PDB entry 6Z2X | electron microscopy, 3.20 A resolution | chains D and E of the 4 polymer chains in the assembly

== Chain D ==
Name: DNA damage checkpoint protein LCD1
Source organism: Saccharomyces cerevisiae S288C
Reference sequence: Q04377 (LCD1_YEAST); numbering as in UniProt (aligned over 1-747)
Sequence (747 residues; numbered 1 to 747; the number before each row is that of its first residue):
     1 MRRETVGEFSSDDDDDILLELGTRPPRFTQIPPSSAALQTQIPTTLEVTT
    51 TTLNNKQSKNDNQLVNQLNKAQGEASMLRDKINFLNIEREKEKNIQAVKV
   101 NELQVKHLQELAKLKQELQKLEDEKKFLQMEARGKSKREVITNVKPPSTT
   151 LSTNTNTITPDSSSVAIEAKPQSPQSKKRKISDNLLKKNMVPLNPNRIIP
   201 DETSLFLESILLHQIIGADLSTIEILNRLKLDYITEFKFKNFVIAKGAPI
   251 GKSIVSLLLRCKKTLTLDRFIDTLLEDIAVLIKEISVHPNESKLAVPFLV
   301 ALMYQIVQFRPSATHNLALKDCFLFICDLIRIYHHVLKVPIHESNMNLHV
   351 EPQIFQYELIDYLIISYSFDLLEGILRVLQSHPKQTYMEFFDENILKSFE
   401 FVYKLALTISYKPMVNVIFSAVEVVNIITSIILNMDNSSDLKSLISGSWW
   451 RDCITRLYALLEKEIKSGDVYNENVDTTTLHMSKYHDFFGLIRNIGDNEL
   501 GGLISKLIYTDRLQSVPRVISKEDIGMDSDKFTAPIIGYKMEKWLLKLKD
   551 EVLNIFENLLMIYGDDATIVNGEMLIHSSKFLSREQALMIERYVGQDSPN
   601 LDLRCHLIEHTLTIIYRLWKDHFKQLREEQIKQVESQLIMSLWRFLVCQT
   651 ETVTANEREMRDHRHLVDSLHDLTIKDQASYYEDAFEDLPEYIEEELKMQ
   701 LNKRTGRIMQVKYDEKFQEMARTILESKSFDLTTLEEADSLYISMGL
Not modelled in the structure: 1-185, 528-531
Swiss-Prot annotation at these positions:
  - modified residue (Phosphoserine): Ser10, Ser11, Ser76

== Chain E ==
Name: Serine/threonine-protein kinase MEC1
Source organism: Saccharomyces cerevisiae S288C
Notes: EC 2.7.11.1
Reference sequence: P38111 (ATR_YEAST); residue numbers follow UniProt; this construct covers 1-1081, 1089-2368
Sequence (2368 residues; row label = number of the first residue in the row; note: 6 numbers in that range are skipped by the numbering (no residue carries them; nothing is unmodelled there); a row labelled like 1085A-1085F holds insertion residues (1085A, then the next letters in order)):
     1 MESHVKYLDELILAIKDLNSGVDSKVQIKKVPTDPSSSQEYAKSLKILNT
    51 LIRNLKDQRRNNIMKNDTIFSKTVSALALLLEYNPFLLVMKDSNGNFEIQ
   101 RLIDDFLNISVLNYDNYHRIWFMRRKLGSWCKACVEFYGKPAKFQLTAHF
   151 ENTMNLYEQALTEVLLGKTELLKFYDTLKGLYILLYWFTSEYSTFGNSIA
   201 FLDSSLGFTKFDFNFQRLIRIVLYVFDSCELAALEYAEIQLKYISLVVDY
   251 VCNRTISTALDAPALVCCEQLKFVLTTMHHFLDNKYGLLDNDPTMAKGIL
   301 RLYSLCISNDFSKCFVDHFPIDQWADFSQSEHFPFTQLTNKALSIVYFDL
   351 KRRSLPVEALKYDNKFNIWVYQSEPDSSLKNVTSPFDDRYKQLEKLRLLV
   401 LKKFNKTERGTLLKYRVNQLSPGFFQRAGNDFKLILNEASVSIQTCFKTN
   451 NITRLTSWTVILGRLACLESEKFSGTLPNSTKDMDNWYVCHLCDIEKTGN
   501 PFVRINPNRPEAAGKSEIFRILHSNFLSHPNIDEFSESLLSGILFSLHRI
   551 FSHFQPPKLTDGNGQINKSFKLVQKCFMNSNRYLRLLSTRIIPLFNISDS
   601 HNSEDEHTATLIKFLQSQKLPVVKENLVIAWTQLTLTTSNDVFDTLLLKL
   651 IDIFNSDDYSLRIMMTLQIKNMAKILKKTPYQLLSPILPVLLRQLGKNLV
   701 ERKVGFQNLIELLGYSSKTILDIFQRYIIPYAIIQYKSDVLSEIAKIMCD
   751 GDTSLINQMKVNLLKKNSRQIFAVALVKHGLFSLDILETLFLNRAPTFDK
   801 GYITAYLPDYKTLAEITKLYKNSVTKDASDSENANMILCSLRFLITNFEK
   851 DKRHGSKYKNINNWTDDQEQAFQKKLQDNILGIFQVFSSDIHDVEGRTTY
   901 YEKLRVINGISFLIIYAPKKSIISALAQISICLQTGLGLKEVRYEAFRCW
   951 HLLVRHLNDEELSTVIDSLIAFILQKWSEFNGKLRNIVYSILDTLIKEKS
  1001 DLILKLKPYTTLALVGKPELGILARDGQFARMVNKIRSTTDLIPIFANNL
  1051 KSSNKYVINQNLDDIEVYLRRKQTERSIDFT
  1085 P
1085A-1085F KKVGQT
  1089 SDITLVLGALLDTSHKFRNLDKDLCEKCAKCISMIGVLDVTKHEFKRTTY
  1139 SENEVYDLNDSVQTIKFLIWVINDILVPAFWQSENPSKQLFVALVIQESL
  1189 KYCGLSSESWDMNHKELYPNEAKLWEKFNSVSKTTIYPLLSSLYLAQSWK
  1239 EYVPLKYPSNNFKEGYKIWVKRFTLDLLKTGTTENHPLHVFSSLIREDDG
  1289 SLSNFLLPYISLDIIIKAEKGTPYADILNGIIIEFDSIFTCNLEGMNNLQ
  1339 VDSLRMCYESIFRVFEYCKKWATEFKQNYSKLHGTFIIKDTKTTNMLLRI
  1389 DEFLRTTPSDLLAQRSLETDSFERSALYLEQCYRQNPHDKNQNGQLLKNL
  1439 QITYEEIGDIDSLDGVLRTFATGNLVSKIEELQYSENWKLAQDCFNVLGK
  1489 FSDDPKTTTRMLKSMYDHQLYSQIISNSSFHSSDGKISLSPDVKEWYSIG
  1539 LEAANLEGNVQTLKNWVEQIESLRNIDDREVLLQYNIAKALIAISNEDPL
  1589 RTQKYIHNSFRLIGTNFITSSKETTLLKKQNLLMKLHSLYDLSFLSSAKD
  1639 KFEYKSNTTILDYRMERIGADFVPNHYILSMRKSFDQLKMNEQADADLGK
  1689 TFFTLAQLARNNARLDIASESLMHCLERRLPQAELEFAEILWKQGENDRA
  1739 LKIVQEIHEKYQENSSVNARDRAAVLLKFTEWLDLSNNSASEQIIKQYQD
  1789 IFQIDSKWDKPYYSIGLYYSRLLERKKAEGYITNGRFEYRAISYFLLAFE
  1839 KNTAKVRENLPKVITFWLDIAAASISEAPGNRKEMLSKATEDICSHVEEA
  1889 LQHCPTYIWYFVLTQLLSRLLHSHQSSAQIIMHILLSLAVEYPSHILWYI
  1939 TALVNSNSSKRVLRGKHILEKYRQHSQNPHDLVSSALDLTKALTRVCLQD
  1989 VKSITSRSGKSLEKDFKFDMNVAPSAMVVPVRKNLDIISPLESNSMRGYQ
  2039 PFRPVVSIIRFGSSYKVFSSLKKPKQLNIIGSDGNIYGIMCKKEDVRQDN
  2089 QYMQFATTMDFLLSKDIASRKRSLGINIYSVLSLREDCGILEMVPNVVTL
  2139 RSILSTKYESLKIKYSLKSLHDRWQHTAVDGKLEFYMEQVDKFPPILYQW
  2189 FLENFPDPINWFNARNTYARSYAVMAMVGHILGLGDRHCENILLDIQTGK
  2239 VLHVDLDCLFEKGKRLPVPEIVPFRLTPNLLDALGIIGTEGTFKKSSEVT
  2289 LALMRKNEVALMNVIETIMYDRNMDHSIQKALKVLRNKIRGIDPQDGLVL
  2339 SVAGQTETLIQEATSEDNLSKMYIGWLPFW
Not modelled in the structure: 1, 33-43, 475-479, 1085A-1085F, 1868-1869, 1991-2003, 2031-2035
Sequence notes: engineered mutation Leu2244 (Phe in P38111)
Swiss-Prot annotation at these positions:
  - region: Val2055 to Lys2061 (G-loop), Gly2221 to Asn2229 (Catalytic loop), His2241 to Thr2265 (Activation loop)
Metal / ion sites: Zn2+: Cys490, Cys493, His553; Mg2+ site 1: Asp2243 (together with AMP-PNP); Mg2+ site 2: Asp2243, Asp2245 (together with AMP-PNP)
Ligand contacts: AMP-PNP (ANP; phosphoaminophosphonic acid-adenylate ester): Phe2056, Ser2058, Leu2059, Lys2060, Pro2062, Lys2080, Glu2082, Tyr2117, Leu2129, Glu2130, Met2131, Val2132, Val2135, Thr2137, His2226, Glu2228, Asn2229, Leu2231, Leu2240, Val2242, Asp2243, Asp2245
What the authors report for this chain:
  - Mg2+ coordination: Asp2243, Asp2245
  - contacts within the chain: Lys2080-Glu2082
  - conformationally variable residues (side-chain flip): Asp2245, Met2312, Asp2313
  - mutagenesis - F2093A, H2241A, V2242A, D2245G, R2310A: decreased catalytic activity
  - mutagenesis - H2241A, V2242A, F2248A: decreased growth in response to hydroxyurea
  - mutagenesis - D2243N: abolished catalytic activity
  - mutagenesis - D2243N: abolished growth
  - mutagenesis - F2248A, D2313A (36 +/- 10 nM): decreased catalytic activity on Dpb11
  - mutagenesis - D2245G (95 +/- 25 nM): decreased binding to Dpb11
  - mutagenesis - D2245G: decreased growth in response to tel1Delta ddc1Delta
  - mutagenesis - M2312A (5.8 +/- 1.5 nM), H2314A (5.16 +/- 1.34 nM): increased catalytic activity on Dpb11
  - mutagenesis - M2312A, H2314A: increased growth in response to hydroxyurea
  - mutagenesis - M2091A: unchanged catalytic activity
  - mutagenesis - F2093A, D2245G (95 +/- 25 nM Dpb11): decreased signaling in response to Dpb11
  - mutagenesis - F2093A: decreased growth
  - mutagenesis - M2312A (5.8 +/- 1.5 nM Dpb11), H2314A: increased binding to Dpb11

== How chain D and chain E interact ==
Contacting residue pairs (260):
  Asn189(D) - Leu171(E)
  Met190(D) - Gly167(E)
  Met190(D) - Thr169(E)
  Val191(D) - Thr169(E)
  Pro192(D) - Cys229(E)
  Pro192(D) - Glu230(E)  hydrogen bond (backbone-backbone)
  Leu193(D) - Leu165(E)
  Leu193(D) - Gly167(E)
  Leu193(D) - Ser228(E)
  Leu193(D) - Glu230(E)
  Asn194(D) - Asp227(E)  hydrogen bond (side chain-backbone)
  Asn194(D) - Ser228(E)  hydrogen bond (backbone-backbone)
  Asn194(D) - Cys229(E)
  Arg197(D) - Tyr224(E)
  Arg197(D) - Ser228(E)
  Ile199(D) - Tyr224(E)
  Leu212(D) - His318(E)
  Gln214(D) - Lys313(E)  hydrogen bond
  Ile216(D) - Cys268(E)  hydrophobic
  Ile216(D) - Asp310(E)
  Gln308(D) - Glu269(E)
  Phe309(D) - Arg220(E)
  Arg310(D) - Arg220(E)
  Pro311(D) - Phe213(E)  hydrophobic
  Asn345(D) - Lys1110(E)
  Met346(D) - Arg1106(E)
  Met346(D) - Asn1107(E)
  Met346(D) - Leu1108(E)
  Met346(D) - Asp1109(E)
  Met346(D) - Lys1110(E)
  Met346(D) - Thr1603(E)
  Leu348(D) - Lys1110(E)
  Leu348(D) - Arg1599(E)
  Leu348(D) - Thr1603(E)
  Leu348(D) - Asn1604(E)
  His349(D) - Asn1596(E)
  His349(D) - Arg1599(E)
  Val350(D) - Leu1570(E)
  Val350(D) - Asn1574(E)
  Val350(D) - Asn1596(E)
  Val350(D) - Leu1600(E)  hydrophobic
  Glu351(D) - Tyr1573(E)
  Pro352(D) - Glu1559(E)
  Pro352(D) - Ile1564(E)  hydrophobic
  Pro352(D) - Tyr1573(E)  hydrogen bond (backbone-side chain)
  Ile354(D) - Glu1559(E)
  Gln356(D) - Glu1559(E)  hydrogen bond (side chain-backbone)
  Tyr357(D) - Ser1560(E)  hydrogen bond (side chain-backbone)
  Tyr357(D) - Leu1561(E)
  Tyr357(D) - Arg1562(E)
  Glu373(D) - Phe208(E)
  Arg377(D) - Ser204(E)
  Arg377(D) - Phe208(E)  hydrogen bond (side chain-backbone)
  Arg377(D) - Thr209(E)  hydrogen bond (side chain-backbone)
  Arg377(D) - Lys210(E)
  Arg377(D) - Phe213(E)
  Val378(D) - Phe213(E)  hydrophobic
  Gln380(D) - Lys210(E)
  Ser381(D) - Phe213(E)
  Glu423(D) - Ser204(E)  hydrogen bond
  Glu423(D) - Leu206(E)
  Glu423(D) - Phe208(E)
  Asn426(D) - Ser204(E)  hydrogen bond
  Ser430(D) - Asp203(E)  hydrogen bond
  Leu433(D) - Phe144(E)  hydrophobic
  Asn434(D) - Ala200(E)
  Glu464(D) - Thr498(E)  hydrogen bond
  Lys466(D) - Glu496(E)
  Lys466(D) - Lys497(E)
  Lys466(D) - Thr498(E)
  Ser467(D) - Glu496(E)  hydrogen bond (backbone-backbone)
  Gly468(D) - Ile495(E)
  Gly468(D) - Glu496(E)  hydrogen bond (backbone-backbone)
  Gly468(D) - Lys497(E)
  Asp469(D) - Lys497(E)
  Asp469(D) - Thr498(E)  hydrogen bond (side chain-backbone)
  Val475(D) - Lys677(E)
  Thr479(D) - Thr498(E)
  Phe489(D) - Asp310(E)
  Ile492(D) - Phe208(E)  hydrophobic
  Ile492(D) - Val266(E)
  Ile492(D) - Cys267(E)  hydrogen bond (backbone-side chain)
  Arg493(D) - Leu206(E)
  Arg493(D) - Val266(E)
  Asn494(D) - Leu265(E)
  Asn494(D) - Val266(E)  hydrogen bond (backbone-backbone)
  Asn494(D) - Cys267(E)
  Asn494(D) - Phe311(E)
  Tyr509(D) - Glu1556(E)
  Val519(D) - Glu1556(E)
  Val519(D) - Glu1559(E)
  Val519(D) - Ser1560(E)
  Glu523(D) - Arg1589(E)  salt bridge
  Glu523(D) - Tyr1593(E)  hydrogen bond
  Thr533(D) - Tyr488(E)
  Pro535(D) - Ile495(E)  hydrophobic
  Ile536(D) - Thr258(E)
  Tyr539(D) - Val489(E)
  Tyr539(D) - Asp494(E)  hydrogen bond (side chain-backbone)
  Tyr539(D) - Ile495(E)
  Lys543(D) - Ile256(E)
  Trp544(D) - Leu206(E)  hydrophobic
  Trp544(D) - Val266(E)  hydrophobic
  Lys547(D) - Leu206(E)
  Asp550(D) - Tyr192(E)
  Asp550(D) - Ser205(E)
  Glu551(D) - Ser204(E)
  Glu551(D) - Ser205(E)  hydrogen bond (side chain-backbone)
  Glu551(D) - Leu206(E)
  Asn554(D) - Tyr192(E)
  Asn554(D) - Asn197(E)  hydrogen bond
  Asn554(D) - Asp203(E)
  Glu557(D) - Asn197(E)
  Asn558(D) - Lys143(E)
  Met561(D) - Lys140(E)  hydrogen bond (backbone-side chain)
  Met561(D) - Lys143(E)
  Met561(D) - Phe144(E)  hydrophobic
  Ser583(D) - Leu667(E)
  Arg584(D) - Asn671(E)
  Arg584(D) - Lys674(E)
  Leu588(D) - Lys674(E)
  Ile590(D) - Leu586(E)  hydrophobic
  Ile590(D) - Arg590(E)
  Glu591(D) - Arg590(E)  hydrogen bond (backbone-side chain)
  Glu591(D) - Ile629(E)
  Glu591(D) - Gln668(E)  hydrogen bond
  Arg592(D) - Glu496(E)  salt bridge
  Arg592(D) - Pro501(E)
  Arg592(D) - Arg590(E)  hydrogen bond (backbone-side chain)
  Tyr593(D) - Glu496(E)  hydrogen bond
  Val594(D) - Phe545(E)
  Val594(D) - Tyr583(E)
  Val594(D) - Arg590(E)  hydrogen bond (backbone-side chain)
  Gly595(D) - Arg464(E)
  Gly595(D) - Phe545(E)
  Gly595(D) - Arg549(E)  hydrogen bond (backbone-side chain)
  Gln596(D) - Cys493(E)
  Gln596(D) - Asp494(E)  hydrogen bond (side chain-backbone)
  Gln596(D) - Arg549(E)
  Asp597(D) - Leu412(E)
  Asp597(D) - Arg416(E)  salt bridge
  Asp597(D) - Arg464(E)  salt bridge
  Asp597(D) - Asp494(E)
  Ser598(D) - Asp494(E)
  His610(D) - Asn197(E)  hydrogen bond
  Thr613(D) - Glu136(E)
  Tyr616(D) - Ile28(E)
  Arg617(D) - Gly139(E)
  Lys620(D) - Phe137(E)
  Asp621(D) - Tyr138(E)
  Glu635(D) - Tyr659(E)
  Ser636(D) - Ile663(E)  hydrogen bond (side chain-backbone)
  Ser636(D) - Thr666(E)  hydrogen bond
  Ser636(D) - Leu667(E)  hydrogen bond (side chain-backbone)
  Gln637(D) - Leu667(E)
  Gln637(D) - Lys670(E)
  Ile639(D) - Tyr659(E)
  Met640(D) - Ile663(E)  hydrophobic
  Met640(D) - Met664(E)  hydrophobic
  Met640(D) - Leu667(E)  hydrophobic
  Trp643(D) - Glu625(E)
  Trp643(D) - Met664(E)  hydrophobic
  Arg644(D) - Glu625(E)  salt bridge
  Arg644(D) - Ile629(E)
  Val647(D) - Arg582(E)
  Thr652(D) - Glu537(E)
  Thr652(D) - Asn581(E)
  Val653(D) - Glu537(E)
  Val653(D) - Asn581(E)
  Arg658(D) - Ile452(E)
  Arg658(D) - Thr453(E)
  Glu659(D) - Ser536(E)  hydrogen bond
  Glu659(D) - Glu537(E)
  Glu659(D) - Ser538(E)
  Asp662(D) - Ile452(E)
  Asp662(D) - Thr453(E)
  Asp662(D) - Thr456(E)  hydrogen bond
  Asp662(D) - Ser538(E)
  His663(D) - Ser538(E)
  His663(D) - Ser541(E)
  His663(D) - Tyr583(E)
  His665(D) - Val460(E)
  Leu666(D) - Val460(E)  hydrophobic
  Leu666(D) - Arg464(E)
  Leu666(D) - Ser538(E)
  Leu666(D) - Ser541(E)
  Leu666(D) - Gly542(E)
  Val667(D) - Tyr583(E)
  Ser669(D) - Arg416(E)
  Leu670(D) - Ala259(E)  hydrophobic
  Leu670(D) - Leu412(E)  hydrophobic
  Leu673(D) - Ala259(E)
  Leu673(D) - Leu412(E)  hydrophobic
  Leu673(D) - Tyr415(E)
  Thr674(D) - Ser257(E)
  Lys676(D) - Tyr415(E)  hydrogen bond
  Ala679(D) - Gln392(E)  hydrogen bond (backbone-side chain)
  Ser680(D) - Gln392(E)
  Ser680(D) - Lys395(E)
  Tyr681(D) - Arg301(E)  hydrogen bond (backbone-side chain)
  Tyr681(D) - Gln392(E)
  Tyr681(D) - Lys395(E)
  Tyr681(D) - Leu396(E)  hydrophobic
  Tyr681(D) - Leu399(E)
  Tyr682(D) - Cys252(E)
  Tyr682(D) - Pro263(E)
  Tyr682(D) - Arg301(E)
  Tyr682(D) - Ser304(E)  hydrogen bond
  Tyr682(D) - Leu305(E)
  Glu683(D) - Arg301(E)  hydrogen bond (backbone-side chain)
  Glu683(D) - Gln392(E)  hydrogen bond (backbone-side chain)
  Asp684(D) - Tyr117(E)
  Asp684(D) - Ser245(E)  hydrogen bond
  Asp684(D) - Asp249(E)
  Asp684(D) - Lys297(E)
  Asp684(D) - Arg301(E)  salt bridge
  Ala685(D) - Tyr117(E)
  Ala685(D) - His118(E)  hydrogen bond (backbone-side chain)
  Phe686(D) - Trp121(E)  hydrophobic
  Phe686(D) - Gln392(E)  hydrogen bond (backbone-side chain)
  Glu687(D) - His118(E)  hydrogen bond (backbone-side chain)
  Glu687(D) - Tyr390(E)
  Glu687(D) - Lys391(E)  hydrogen bond (side chain-backbone)
  Glu687(D) - Gln392(E)  hydrogen bond (side chain-backbone)
  Asp688(D) - His118(E)
  Pro690(D) - His118(E)
  Tyr692(D) - Asp67(E)
  Tyr692(D) - Ser71(E)
  Tyr692(D) - His118(E)
  Tyr692(D) - Arg119(E)
  Ile693(D) - Trp121(E)  hydrophobic
  Ile693(D) - Phe122(E)  hydrophobic
  Glu696(D) - Trp121(E)
  Glu696(D) - Phe122(E)
  Glu696(D) - Arg125(E)  salt bridge
  Gln700(D) - Arg125(E)  hydrogen bond
  Met709(D) - Tyr583(E)
  Gln710(D) - Arg582(E)  hydrogen bond (backbone-side chain)
  Val711(D) - Arg582(E)
  Glu715(D) - Val26(E)
  Lys716(D) - Glu82(E)  salt bridge
  Lys716(D) - Ala133(E)
  Lys716(D) - Phe137(E)
  Phe717(D) - Glu136(E)
  Glu719(D) - Val26(E)
  Glu719(D) - Ile28(E)
  Met720(D) - Glu136(E)
  Met720(D) - Phe137(E)  hydrophobic
  Arg722(D) - Ser24(E)
  Leu732(D) - Tyr659(E)
  Thr733(D) - Tyr659(E)
  Glu737(D) - Tyr659(E)
  Ser740(D) - Tyr659(E)
  Ser740(D) - Ser660(E)
  Leu741(D) - Tyr659(E)  hydrophobic
  Leu741(D) - Ser660(E)
  Leu741(D) - Ile663(E)  hydrophobic
  Ile743(D) - Pro621(E)
  Ser744(D) - Pro621(E)
  Ser744(D) - Val622(E)
Also at the interface, not in a pair above, chain D (148 interface residues in all): Lys187, Tyr233, Tyr304, Asn347, Phe419, Asn474, Asp497, Asn498, Ala587, Gln633, Gln649, Asp677, Lys703, Asp714, Met745
Also at the interface, not in a pair above, chain E (147 interface residues in all): Gln27, Asn116, Thr147, Lys168, Glu170, Tyr186, Leu231, Leu260, Asp317, Ser580, Lys624, Gln633, Ser1526, Lys1592

== Overview ==
Chain D and chain E form an interface of 148 and 147 residues respectively; the contacts include 50 hydrogen
bonds and 8 salt bridges. Among the polar pairs are Glu523(D)-Arg1589(E), Arg592(D)-Glu496(E) and
Asp597(D)-Arg416(E). From the paper: F2093A, H2241A and V2242A of chain E, among others, reduce catalytic
activity; Mg2+ coordination by Asp2243(E) and Asp2245(E); 11 substitutions were tested in all.
Here chain D is DNA damage checkpoint protein LCD1 and chain E is Serine/threonine-protein kinase MEC1, both
from Saccharomyces cerevisiae S288C. Entry 6Z2X (Mec1-Ddc2 (F2244L mutant) in complex with Mg AMP-PNP (State
II)) was determined by electron microscopy together with 6Z2W and 6Z3A from the same study.
